Entry 7QPG (electron microscopy, 3.90 A resolution); this record covers chains B and S of the 6 polymer chains in the assembly.

Chain B:
Molecule: Protein zwilch homolog
Organism: Homo sapiens
Reference sequence: Q9H900 (ZWILC_HUMAN); residue numbers follow UniProt; this construct covers 1-591
Chain sequence (591 residues; row label = number of the first residue in the row):
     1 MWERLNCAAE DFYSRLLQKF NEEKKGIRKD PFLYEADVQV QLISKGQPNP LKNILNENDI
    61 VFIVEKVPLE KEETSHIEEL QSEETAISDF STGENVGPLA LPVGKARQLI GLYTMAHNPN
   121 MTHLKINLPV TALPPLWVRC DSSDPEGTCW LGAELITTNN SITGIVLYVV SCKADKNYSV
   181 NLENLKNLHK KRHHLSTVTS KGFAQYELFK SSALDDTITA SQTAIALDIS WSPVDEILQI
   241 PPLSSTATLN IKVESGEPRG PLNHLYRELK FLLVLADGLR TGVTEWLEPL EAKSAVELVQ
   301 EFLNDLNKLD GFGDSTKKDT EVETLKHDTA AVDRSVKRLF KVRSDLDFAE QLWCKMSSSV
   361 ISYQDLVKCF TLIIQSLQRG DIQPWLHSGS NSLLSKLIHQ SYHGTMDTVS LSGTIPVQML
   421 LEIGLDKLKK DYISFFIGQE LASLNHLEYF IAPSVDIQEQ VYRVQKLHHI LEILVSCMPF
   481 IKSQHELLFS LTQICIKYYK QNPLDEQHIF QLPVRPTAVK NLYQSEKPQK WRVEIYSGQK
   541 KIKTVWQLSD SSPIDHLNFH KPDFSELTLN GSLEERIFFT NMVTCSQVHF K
What the authors report for this chain:
  - mutagenesis - E422A/D426A: unchanged binding to Spindly

Chain S:
Molecule: Kinetochore-associated protein 1
Organism: Homo sapiens
Reference sequence: chimeric construct of A0A366VY15, P50748: residues -243 to -9 from A0A366VY15 (A0A366VY15_9GAMM) positions 2-236 (UniProt number = residue number + 245); residues 0-2209 from P50748 positions 1-2210 (UniProt number = residue number + 1)
Chain sequence (2464 residues; row label = number of the first residue in the row; numbers below 1 keep their minus sign (Met-254 is residue -254)):
  -254 MAHHHHHHSS GVSKGEEDNM AIIKEFMRFK VHMEGSVNGH EFEIEGEGEG RPYEGTQTAK
  -194 LKVTKGGPLP FAWDILSPQF MYGSKAYVKH PADIPDYLKL SFPEGFKWER VMNFEDGGVV
  -134 TVTQDSSLQD GEFIYKVKLR GTNFPSDGPV MQKKTMGWEA SSERMYPEDG ALKGEIKQRL
   -74 KLKDGGHYDA EVKTTYKAKK PVQLPGAYNV NIKLDITSHN EDYTIVEQYE RAEGRHSTGG
   -14 MDELYKLEVL FQGPGSWNDI ELLTNDDTGS GYLSVGSRKE HGTALYQVDL LVKISSEKAS
    46 LNPKIQACSL SDGFIIVADQ SVILLDSICR SLQLHLVFDT EVDVVGLCQE GKFLLVGERS
   106 GNLHLIHVTS KQTLLTNAFV QKANDENRRT YQNLVIEKDG SNEGTYYMLL LTYSGFFCIT
   166 NLQLLKIQQA IENVDFSTAK KLQGQIKSSF ISTENYHTLG CLSLVAGDLA SEVPVIIGGT
   226 GNCAFSKWEP DSSKKGMTVK NLIDAEIIKG AKKFQLIDNL LFVLDTDNVL SLWDIYTLTP
   286 VWNWPSLHVE EFLLTTEADS PSSVTWQGIT NLKLIALTAS ANKKMKNLMV YSLPTMEILY
   346 SLEVSSVSSL VQTGISTDTI YLLEGVCKND PKLSEDSVSV LVLRCLTEAL PENRLSRLLH
   406 KHRFAEAESF AIQFGLDVEL VYKVKSNHIL EKLALSSVDA SEQTEWQQLV DDAKENLHKI
   466 QDDEFVVNYC LKAQWITYET TQEMLNYAKT RLLKKEDKTA LIYSDGLKEV LRAHAKLTTF
   526 YGAFGPEKFS GSSWIEFLNN EDDLKDIFLQ LKEGNLVCAQ YLWLRHRANF ESRFDVKMLE
   586 SLLNSMSASV SLQKLCPWFK NDVIPFVRRT VPEGQIILAK WLEQAARNLE LTDKANWPEN
   646 GLQLAEIFFT AEKTDELGLA SSWHWISLKD YQNTEEVCQL RTLVNNLREL ITLHRKYNCK
   706 LALSDFEKEN TTTIVFRMFD KVLAPELIPS ILEKFIRVYM REHDLQEEEL LLLYIEDLLN
   766 RCSSKSTSLF ETAWEAKAMA VIACLSDTDL IFDAVLKIMY AAVVPWSAAV EQLVKQHLEM
   826 DHPKVKLLQE SYKLMEMKKL LRGYGIREVN LLNKEIMRVV RYILKQDVPS SLEDALKVAQ
   886 AFMLSDDEIY SLRIIDLIDR EQGEDCLLLL KSLPPAEAEK TAERVIIWAR LALQEEPDHS
   946 KEGKAWRMSV AKTSVDILKI LCDIQKDNLQ KKDECEEMLK LFKEVASLQE NFEVFLSFED
  1006 YSNSSLVADL REQHIKAHEV AQAKHKPGST PEPIAAEVRS PSMESKLHRQ ALALQMSKQE
  1066 LEAELTLRAL KDGNIKTALK KCSDLFKYHC NADTGKLLFL TCQKLCQMLA DNVPVTVPVG
  1126 LNLPSMIHDL ASQAATICSP DFLLDALELC KHTLMAVELS RQCQMDDCGI LMKASFGTHK
  1186 DPYEEWSYSD FFSEDGIVLE SQMVLPVIYE LISSLVPLAE SKRYPLESTS LPYCSLNEGD
  1246 GLVLPVINSI SALLQNLQES SQWELALRFV VGSFGTCLQH SVSNFMNATL SEKLFGETTL
  1306 VKSRHVVMEL KEKAVIFIRE NATTLLHKVF NCRLVDLDLA LGYCTLLPQK DVFENLWKLI
  1366 DKAWQNYDKI LAISLVGSEL ASLYQEIEMG LKFRELSTDA QWGIRLGKLG ISFQPVFRQH
  1426 FLTKKDLIKA LVENIDMDTS LILEYCSTFQ LDCDAVLQLF IETLLHNTNA GQGQGDASMD
  1486 SAKRRHPKLL AKALEMVPLL TSTKDLVISL SGILHKLDPY DYEMIEVVLK VIERADEKIT
  1546 NININQALSI LKHLKSYRRI SPPVDLEYQY MLEHVITLPS AAQTRLPFHL IFFGTAQNFW
  1606 KILSTELSEE SFPTLLLISK LMKFSLDTLY VSTAKHVFEK KLKPKLLKLT QAKSSTLINK
  1666 EITKITQTIE SCLLSIVNPE WAVAIAISLA QDIPEGSFKI SALKFCLYLA ERWLQNIPSQ
  1726 DEKREKAEAL LKKLHIQYRR SGTEAVLIAH KLNTEEYLRV IGKPAHLIVS LYEHPSINQR
  1786 IQNSSGTDYP DIHAAAKEIA EVNEINLEKV WDMLLEKWLC PSTKPGEKPS ELFELQEDEA
  1846 LRRVQYLLLS RPIDYSSRML FVFATSTTTT LGMHQLTFAH RTRALQCLFY LADKETIESL
  1906 FKKPIEEVKS YLRCITFLAS FETLNIPITY ELFCSSPKEG MIKGLWKNHS HESMAVRLVT
  1966 ELCLEYKIYD LQLWNGLLQK LLGFNMIPYL RKVLKAISSI HSLWQVPYFS KAWQRVIQIP
  2026 LLSASCPLSP DQLSDCSESL IAVLECPVSG DLDLIGVARQ YIQLELPAFA LACLMLMPHS
  2086 EKRHQQIKNF LGSCDPQVIL KQLEEHMNTG QLAGFSHQIR SLILNNIINK KEFGILAKTK
  2146 YFQMLKMHAM NTNNITELVN YLANDLSLDE ASVLITEYSK HCGKPVPPDT APCEILKMFL
  2206 SGLS
Disordered / not traced: -254 to 1
Differences from the reference sequence: initiating methionine (-254); expression tag (-253 to -244); linker (-8 to 1)
What the authors report for this chain:
  - post-translational modification sites: Thr13, Ser15 (citing earlier work)

Interface between chain B and chain S:
Contacting residue pairs (4; chain B residue first):
  Leu243(B) - Lys2185(S)
  Leu243(B) - His2186(S)
  Lys520(B) - Lys2185(S)
  Gln524(B) - Gly2188(S)  hydrogen bond (side chain-backbone)
Also at the interface, not in a pair above, chain B (5 interface residues in all): Ile240, Pro242
Also at the interface, not in a pair above, chain S (5 interface residues in all): Cys2187, Pro2190

Summary:
The chain B/chain S interface involves 5 residues from each chain; the contacts include 1 hydrogen bond. The
hydrogen-bonded pair is Gln524(B)-Gly2188(S). From the paper: E422A/D426A of chain B leave binding to Spindly
unchanged; modification sites Thr13(S) and Ser15(S).
Chain B is Protein zwilch homolog and chain S is Kinetochore-associated protein 1, both from Homo sapiens; the
structure, Human RZZ kinetochore corona complex, was determined by electron microscopy.
